Entry 5J2Q (X-ray diffraction, 2.79 A resolution); this record covers chains A and T of the 4 polymer chains in the assembly.

# Chain A
Name: HIV-1 reverse transcriptase p66 subunit
Source organism: HIV-1 M:B_HXB2R
Notes: EC 2.7.7.-
UniProtKB: P04585 (POL_HV1H2); residues 1-560 here correspond to UniProt positions 588-1147 (UniProt number = residue number + 587)
Amino-acid sequence (560 residues; row label = number of the first residue in the row):
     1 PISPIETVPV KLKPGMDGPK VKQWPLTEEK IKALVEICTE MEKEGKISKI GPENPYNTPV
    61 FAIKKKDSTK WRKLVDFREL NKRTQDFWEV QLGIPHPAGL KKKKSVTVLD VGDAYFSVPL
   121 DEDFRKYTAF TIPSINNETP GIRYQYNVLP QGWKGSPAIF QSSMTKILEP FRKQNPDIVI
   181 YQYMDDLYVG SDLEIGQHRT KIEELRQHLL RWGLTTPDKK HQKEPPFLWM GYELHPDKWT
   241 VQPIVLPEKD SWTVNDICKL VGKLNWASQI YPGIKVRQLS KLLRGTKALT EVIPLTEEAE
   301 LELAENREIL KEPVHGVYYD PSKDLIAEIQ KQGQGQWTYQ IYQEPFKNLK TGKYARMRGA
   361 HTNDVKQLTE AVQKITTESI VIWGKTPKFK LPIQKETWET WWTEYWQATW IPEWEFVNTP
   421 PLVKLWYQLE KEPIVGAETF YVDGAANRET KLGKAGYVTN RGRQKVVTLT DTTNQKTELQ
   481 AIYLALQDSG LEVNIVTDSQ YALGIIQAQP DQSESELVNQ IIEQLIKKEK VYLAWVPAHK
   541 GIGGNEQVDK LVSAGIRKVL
Disordered / not traced: 132-142, 559-560
Construct notes: engineered mutation Cys258 (Gln845 in P04585), Ser280 (Cys867 in P04585)
Curated features (UniProtKB/Swiss-Prot):
  - region: Phe227 to His235 (RT 'primer grip')
  - motif: Trp398 to Trp414 (Tryptophan repeat motif)
  - binding site (Mg(2+)): Asp110, Asp185, Asp186, Asp443, Glu478, Asp498, Asp549
  - site: Trp401 (Essential for RT p66/p51 heterodimerization), Trp414 (Essential for RT p66/p51 heterodimerization), Phe440, Tyr441 (Cleavage), Leu560 (Cleavage)
Ion coordination: Mg2+: Asp443, Glu478, Asp498
What the authors report for this chain:
  - binding site for the 22-nt DNA strand: Gly152

# Chain T
Molecule: 27-nt DNA strand
Sequence (27 nucleotides; numbered 701 to 727; the number before each row is that of its first residue):
   701 ATGGATGGCG CCCGAACAGG GACTGTG
Disordered / not traced: 701-704, 726-727

# Chain A / chain T interface
Contacting residue pairs (41; chain A residue first):
  Phe61(A) - DA705(T)  sugar contact
  Leu74(A) - DA705(T)  base contact
  Val75(A) - DA705(T)  sugar contact
  Asp76(A) - DA705(T)  sugar contact
  Arg78(A) - DA705(T)  salt bridge to the phosphate
  Asn81(A) - DT706(T)  sugar contact
  Glu89(A) - DG707(T)  phosphate contact
  Glu89(A) - DG708(T)  phosphate contact
  Gln91(A) - DG708(T)  phosphate contact
  Leu92(A) - DC709(T)  sugar contact
  Gly93(A) - DC709(T)  sugar contact
  Ile94(A) - DG708(T)  base contact
  Ile94(A) - DC709(T)  sugar contact
  Gly152(A) - DA705(T)  sugar contact
  Gly152(A) - DT706(T)  sugar contact
  Lys154(A) - DT706(T)  phosphate contact
  Lys154(A) - DG707(T)  sugar contact
  Pro157(A) - DT706(T)  base contact
  Pro157(A) - DG707(T)  sugar contact
  Tyr183(A) - DG707(T)  hydrogen bond to the base
  Tyr183(A) - DG708(T)  base contact
  Met184(A) - DG707(T)  base contact
  Asn265(A) - DC711(T)  sugar contact
  Ser280(A) - DC712(T)  phosphate contact
  Ser280(A) - DC713(T)  phosphate contact
  Arg284(A) - DC713(T)  salt bridge to the phosphate
  Arg284(A) - DG714(T)  phosphate contact
  Gly285(A) - DG714(T)  phosphate contact
  Lys353(A) - DC712(T)  salt bridge to the phosphate
  Ala355(A) - DC712(T)  phosphate contact
  Arg356(A) - DC712(T)  phosphate contact
  Lys374(A) - DC711(T)  salt bridge to the phosphate
  Arg448(A) - DC723(T)  base contact
  Arg448(A) - DT724(T)  sugar contact
  Asn474(A) - DA722(T)  hydrogen bond to the phosphate
  Asn474(A) - DC723(T)  phosphate contact
  Gln500(A) - DG721(T)  sugar contact
  Gln500(A) - DA722(T)  hydrogen bond to the phosphate
  His539(A) - DC723(T)  salt bridge to the phosphate
  Arg557(A) - DC723(T)  salt bridge to the phosphate
  Arg557(A) - DT724(T)  salt bridge to the phosphate
Also at the interface, not in a pair above, chain A (36 interface residues in all): Ile63, Trp153, Lys281, Leu283, Glu449, Gln475, Asp498
Also at the interface, not in a pair above, chain T (14 interface residues in all): DG725

# Overview
Chain A and chain T form an interface of 36 and 14 residues respectively, with 3 hydrogen bonds and 7 salt
bridges. Polar pairs include Tyr183(A)-DG707(T), Asn474(A)-DA722(T) and Gln500(A)-DA722(T). Curated annotation
(UniProt) lists 7 Mg2+-binding residues on chain A. The paper reports a binding site for the 22-nt DNA strand
at Gly152(A).
Chain A is HIV-1 reverse transcriptase p66 subunit (HIV-1 M:B_HXB2R) and chain T is a 27-nt DNA strand; the
structure, HIV-1 reverse transcriptase in complex with DNA that has incorporated a mismatched EFdA-MP at the
N-(pre-translocation) ..., was determined by X-ray diffraction (same publication as 5J2M, 5J2N and 5J2P).
